PDB entry 6JFZ | electron microscopy, 7.60 A resolution (low resolution: residue-level contacts below are approximate; hydrogen-bond / salt-bridge calls are withheld) | chains D and C of the 4 polymer chains in the assembly

# Chain D (and C)
Protein: Glutamate receptor ionotropic, kainate 3
Organism: Rattus norvegicus
Notes: chain C of this document is another copy of the same molecule, construct and numbering; everything in this record applies to it too
UniProt: P42264 (GRIK3_RAT); residues 1-809 here correspond to UniProt positions 32-840 (UniProt number = residue number + 31)
Chain sequence (809 residues; each row starts with the number of its first residue):
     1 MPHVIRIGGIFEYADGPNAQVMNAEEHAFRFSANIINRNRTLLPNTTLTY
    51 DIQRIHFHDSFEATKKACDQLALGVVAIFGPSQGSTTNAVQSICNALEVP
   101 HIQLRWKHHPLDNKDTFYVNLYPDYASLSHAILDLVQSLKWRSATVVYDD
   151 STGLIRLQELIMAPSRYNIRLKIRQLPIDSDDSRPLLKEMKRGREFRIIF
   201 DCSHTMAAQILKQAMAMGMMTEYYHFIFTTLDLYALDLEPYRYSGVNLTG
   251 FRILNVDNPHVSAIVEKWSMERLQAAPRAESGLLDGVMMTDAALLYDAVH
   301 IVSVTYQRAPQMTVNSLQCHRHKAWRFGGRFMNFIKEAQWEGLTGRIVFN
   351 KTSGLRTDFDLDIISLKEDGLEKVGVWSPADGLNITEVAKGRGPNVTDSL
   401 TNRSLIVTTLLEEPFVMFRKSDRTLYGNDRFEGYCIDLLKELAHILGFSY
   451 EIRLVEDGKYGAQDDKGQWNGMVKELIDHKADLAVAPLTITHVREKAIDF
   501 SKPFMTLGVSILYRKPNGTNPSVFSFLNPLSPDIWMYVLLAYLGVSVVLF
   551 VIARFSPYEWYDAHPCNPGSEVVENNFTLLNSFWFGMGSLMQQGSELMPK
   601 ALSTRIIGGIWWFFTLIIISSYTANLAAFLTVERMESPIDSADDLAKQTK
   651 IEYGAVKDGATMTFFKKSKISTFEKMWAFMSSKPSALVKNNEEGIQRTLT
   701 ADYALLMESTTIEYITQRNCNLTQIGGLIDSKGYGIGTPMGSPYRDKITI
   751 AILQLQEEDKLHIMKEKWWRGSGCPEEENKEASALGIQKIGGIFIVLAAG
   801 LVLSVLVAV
Not modelled in the structure: 1-2, 275-285, 386-400, 555-600, 772-787 (chain C: 1-2, 273-284, 386-400, 555-600, 772-787)
Disulfides: C68-C319
Differences from the reference sequence: engineered mutation T86 (Cys117 in P42264), T305 (Cys336 in P42264), V547 (Cys578 in P42264)
UniProt features mapped onto this chain:
  - binding site (L-glutamate): P487, T489, R494, A660, T661, E708
  - glycosylation (N-linked (GlcNAc...) asparagine): N39, N45, N247, N350, N384, N395, N402, N517, N520, N721
From the paper describing this entry:
  - post-translational modification sites: N395 (proposed by the authors, not directly observed)
  - post-translational modification sites: N721
  - mutagenesis - Y744L/R745G: abolished signaling

# How chain D and chain C interact
Pairs across the interface - 65 pairs, chain D then chain C:
  H58(D) - D112(C)
  S60(D) - A89(C)
  S60(D) - S92(C)
  F61(D) - S92(C)
  F61(D) - I93(C)
  F61(D) - A96(C)
  T64(D) - T64(C)
  K65(D) - H322(C)
  G84(D) - S85(C)
  S85(D) - S85(C)
  A89(D) - S60(C)
  S92(D) - D59(C)
  S92(D) - S60(C)
  S92(D) - F61(C)
  A96(D) - F61(C)
  L97(D) - F61(C)
  L111(D) - D179(C)
  D112(D) - H58(C)
  N113(D) - H58(C)
  Y148(D) - Q158(C)
  S151(D) - H108(C)
  S151(D) - I155(C)
  L154(D) - L154(C)
  L154(D) - I155(C)
  L154(D) - Q158(C)
  I155(D) - I155(C)
  Q158(D) - L154(C)
  I161(D) - I173(C)
  M162(D) - Y148(C)
  M162(D) - I173(C)
  M162(D) - R174(C)
  M162(D) - Q175(C)
  S165(D) - I173(C)
  S165(D) - R174(C)
  K172(D) - S165(C)
  I173(D) - Q158(C)
  I173(D) - I161(C)
  I173(D) - M162(C)
  I173(D) - S165(C)
  F526(D) - I617(C)
  T623(D) - S620(C)
  A627(D) - A624(C)
  L630(D) - A624(C)
  L630(D) - N625(C)
  L630(D) - A628(C)
  T631(D) - A628(C)
  D643(D) - K647(C)
  D643(D) - Q648(C)
  D643(D) - T649(C)
  I670(D) - F679(C)
  S671(D) - K675(C)
  T672(D) - T649(C)
  I790(D) - P529(C)
  I790(D) - S531(C)
  I790(D) - I534(C)
  I790(D) - N625(C)
  F794(D) - I534(C)
  F794(D) - Y537(C)
  V796(D) - F614(C)
  L797(D) - Y537(C)
  L797(D) - L540(C)
  L797(D) - F614(C)
  L803(D) - I610(C)
  V807(D) - S603(C)
  V807(D) - I607(C)
Interface residues without a listed pair, chain D (46 interface residues in all): Q83, I93, H108, D115, I619, M635, I793
Interface residues without a listed pair, chain C (53 interface residues in all): N88, L97, T152, P164, C319, H320, A541, L616, V632, S682

# Summary
The interface between chain D and chain C involves 46 residues on one side and 53 on the other. UniProt lists
6 L-glutamate-binding residues on chain D. From the paper: Y744L/R745G of chain D abolish signaling;
modification sites N395(D) and N721(D).
Chain D and chain C are both Glutamate receptor ionotropic, kainate 3 (Rattus norvegicus); the structure,
GluK3 receptor complex with UBP310, was determined by electron microscopy together with 6JFY and 6JMV from the
same study.
